7VOX - chains A and C of the 4 polymer chains in the assembly; structure by X-ray diffraction, 2.10 A resolution.

Chain A (and C):
Molecule: Hepatocyte nuclear factor 3-alpha
Organism: Homo sapiens
Notes: chain C of this document is another copy of the same molecule, construct and numbering; everything in this record applies to it too
UniProt: P55317 (FOXA1_HUMAN); numbering as in UniProt (aligned over 168-264)
Sequence (102 residues; row label = number of the first residue in the row):
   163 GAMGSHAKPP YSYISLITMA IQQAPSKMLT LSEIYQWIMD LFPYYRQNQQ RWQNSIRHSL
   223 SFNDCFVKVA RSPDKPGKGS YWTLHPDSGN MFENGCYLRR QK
Unresolved in the structure: 163-167, 253-264
Sequence notes: expression tag (163-167)
Metal / ion sites: Mg2+: Ser-177 (shared with Ser-177(C) of chain C)
UniProt features mapped onto this chain:
  - DNA-binding region: Ala-169 to Leu-260 (Fork-head)
What the authors report for this chain:
  - binding site for the 16-nt DNA strand: Asn-216, Ser-217, His-220, Lys-240
  - binding site for the 16-nt DNA strand: Arg-219, Lys-240, Ser-242
  - self-association interface (contacts with another copy of this molecule); pairs are residue here / residue on that copy: Tyr-173/Gln-184, Ser-174, Ser-177
  - Mg2+ coordination: Ser-174, Ser-177
  - mutagenesis - S177A: unchanged binding to the 16-nt DNA strand
  - mutagenesis - Y173A/S177A, S174A/S177A: decreased binding to the 16-nt DNA strand
  - mutagenesis - S177A: unchanged signaling
  - mutagenesis - Y173A/S177A, Y173A/S174A/S177A, S174A/S177A: decreased signaling

How chain A and chain C interact:
Residue-residue contacts (11; chain A residue first):
  Ala-169(A) / Ser-250(C)
  Ala-169(A) / Gly-251(C)
  Pro-172(A) / Ile-176(C)  hydrophobic
  Pro-172(A) / Ser-177(C)  hydrogen bond (backbone-side chain)
  Tyr-173(A) / Ser-177(C)
  Tyr-173(A) / Met-181(C)
  Ile-176(A) / Pro-172(C)  hydrophobic
  Ser-177(A) / Pro-172(C)  hydrogen bond (side chain-backbone)
  Ser-177(A) / Tyr-173(C)
  Met-181(A) / Tyr-173(C)
  Gly-251(A) / Ala-169(C)
Other interface residues (no listed pair), chain A (11 interface residues in all): Ser-174, Thr-180, Gln-184, Ser-250
Other interface residues (no listed pair), chain C (10 interface residues in all): Thr-180, Gln-184

Summary:
11 residues of chain A and 10 residues of chain C are in contact, with 2 hydrogen bonds. Its one
hydrogen-bonded contact is Pro-172(A)/Ser-177(C). The paper reports a binding site for the 16-nt DNA strand at
Asn-216(A), Ser-217(A) and His-220(A) among others; Y173A/S177A, Y173A/S174A/S177A and S174A/S177A of chain A
reduce signaling.
Both chains are Hepatocyte nuclear factor 3-alpha (Homo sapiens). Entry 7VOX (The crystal structure of human
forkhead box protein A in complex with DNA 2) was determined by X-ray diffraction.
